PDB entry 9J66 | electron microscopy, 3.55 A resolution | chains C and D of the 4 polymer chains in the assembly

== Chain C ==
Name: CAV-C65 Light chain
Source organism: Homo sapiens
Sequence (214 residues; row label = number of the first residue in the row):
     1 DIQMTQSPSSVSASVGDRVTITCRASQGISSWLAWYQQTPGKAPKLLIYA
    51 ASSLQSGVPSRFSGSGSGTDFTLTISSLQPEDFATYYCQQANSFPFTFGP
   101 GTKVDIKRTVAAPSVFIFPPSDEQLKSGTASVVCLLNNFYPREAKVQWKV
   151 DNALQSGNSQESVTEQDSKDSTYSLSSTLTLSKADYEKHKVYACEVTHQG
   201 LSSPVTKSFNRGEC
Unresolved in the structure: 108-214
Cystine bridges: Cys23-Cys88

== Chain D ==
Name: Spike protein S1
Source organism: Severe acute respiratory syndrome coronavirus 2
UniProtKB: P0DTC2 (SPIKE_SARS2); residues 333-527 here = UniProt positions 333-527
Sequence (195 residues; row label = number of the first residue in the row):
   333 TNLCPFGEVFNATRFASVYAWNRKRISNCVADYSVLYNSASFSTFKCYGV
   383 SPTKLNDLCFTNVYADSFVIRGDEVRQIAPGQTGKIADYNYKLPDDFTGC
   433 VIAWNSNNLDSKVGGNYNYLYRLFRKSNLKPFERDISTEIYQAGSTPCNG
   483 VEGFNCYFPLQSYGFQPTNGVGYQPYRVVVLSFELLHAPATVCGP
Unresolved in the structure: 356-358, 368-374, 386-389, 445-446, 464-497, 518-527
Cystine bridges: Cys336-Cys361, Cys379-Cys432

== Chain C / chain D interface ==
Residue-residue contacts (12; chain C residue first):
  Leu54(C) - Gly381(D)
  Gln55(C) - Gly381(D)
  Ser56(C) - Asp428(D)
  Ser56(C) - Phe429(D)
  Ser56(C) - Thr430(D)
  Gly57(C) - Asp428(D)
  Gly57(C) - Phe429(D)  hydrogen bond (backbone-backbone)
  Val58(C) - Gly381(D)  hydrogen bond (backbone-backbone)
  Ser60(C) - Cys379(D)  hydrogen bond (backbone-backbone)
  Ser60(C) - Val382(D)
  Ser60(C) - Ser383(D)
  Ser60(C) - Pro384(D)
Interface residues without a listed pair, chain C (7 interface residues in all): Pro59
Interface residues without a listed pair, chain D (9 interface residues in all): Tyr380

== Summary ==
7 residues of chain C and 9 residues of chain D are in contact; the contacts include 3 hydrogen bonds.
Backbone hydrogen bonds pair Gly57(C)-Phe429(D), Val58(C)-Gly381(D) and Ser60(C)-Cys379(D).
Here chain C is CAV-C65 Light chain (Homo sapiens) and chain D is Spike protein S1 (Severe acute respiratory
syndrome coronavirus 2). Entry 9J66 (Cryo-EM structure of the SARS-CoV-2 S 6P trimer in complex with the human
neutralizing antibody Fab ...) was determined by electron microscopy.
